Entry 4URO (X-ray diffraction, 2.59 A resolution); this record covers chain A.

Chain A:
Molecule: DNA gyrase subunit B
From: Staphylococcus aureus
Notes: EC 5.99.1.3; fragment: n-terminal domain, residues 1-231
UniProtKB: P0A0K8 (GYRB_STAAU); numbering as in UniProt (aligned over 1-231)
Sequence (231 residues; numbered 1 to 231; the number before each row is that of its first residue):
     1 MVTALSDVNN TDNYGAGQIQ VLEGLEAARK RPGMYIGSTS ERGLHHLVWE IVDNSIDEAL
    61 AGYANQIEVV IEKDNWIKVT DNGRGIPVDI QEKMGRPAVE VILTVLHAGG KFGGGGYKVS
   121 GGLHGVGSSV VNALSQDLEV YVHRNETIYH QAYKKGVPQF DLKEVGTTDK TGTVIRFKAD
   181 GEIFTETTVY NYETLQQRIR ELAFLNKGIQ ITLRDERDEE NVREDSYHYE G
Disordered / not traced: 1-25, 106-124
Differences from the reference sequence: conflict Ala28 (Val in P0A0K8)
Residues lining bound ligands: novobiocin (NOV): Asn54, Ser55, Asp57, Glu58, Asp81, Arg84, Gly85, Ile86, Pro87, Asp89, Gln91, Ala98, Ile102, Gly125, Ser128, Arg144, Thr173

Overview:
Ligands of chain A: novobiocin.
Chain A is DNA gyrase subunit B (Staphylococcus aureus); the structure, Crystal Structure of Staph GyraseB
24kDa in complex with Novobiocin, was determined by X-ray diffraction together with 4URM, 4URL and 4URN from
the same study.
